Entry 3KKM (X-ray diffraction, 1.70 A resolution); this record covers chain A.

# Chain A
Molecule: GTPase HRas
From: Homo sapiens
Notes: fragment: G domain
Reference sequence: P01112 (RASH_HUMAN); numbering as in UniProt (aligned over 1-166)
Sequence (172 residues; each row starts with the number of its first residue; numbers below 1 keep their minus sign (Gly-5 is residue -5)):
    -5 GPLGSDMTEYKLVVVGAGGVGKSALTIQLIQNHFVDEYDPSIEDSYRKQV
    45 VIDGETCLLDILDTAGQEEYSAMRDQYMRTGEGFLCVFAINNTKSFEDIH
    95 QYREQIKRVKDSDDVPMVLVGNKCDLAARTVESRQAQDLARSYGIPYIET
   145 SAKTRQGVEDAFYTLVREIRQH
Not modelled in the structure: -5 to 0, 61-71
Sequence notes: expression tag (-5 to 0); engineered mutation Ser35 (Thr in P01112)
Bound ions: Mg2+: Ser17 (together with GMP-PNP)
Ligand contacts: GMP-PNP (GNP; phosphoaminophosphonic acid-guanylate ester): Ala11, Gly12, Gly13, Val14, Gly15, Lys16, Ser17, Ala18, Phe28, Val29, Asp30, Glu31, Tyr32, Thr58, Ala59, Gly60, Asn116, Lys117, Asp119, Leu120, Ser145, Ala146, Lys147
Swiss-Prot annotation at these positions:
  - region: His166 (Hypervariable region)
  - motif: Tyr32 to Pro34, Ile36 to Tyr40 (Effector region)
  - binding site (GTP): Gly13 to Ala18, Ala59, Gly60, Asn116 to Asp119, Ser145 to Lys147
  - modified residue: Met1 (N-acetylmethionine), Thr2 (N-acetylthreonine), Cys118 (S-nitrosocysteine)
  - natural variant: Gly12 (G12A: In CSTLO; G12C: In CSTLO; G12D: In CSTLO; G12E: In CSTLO; G12S: In CSTLO and CMEMS; G12V: In CSTLO, bladder carcinoma and CMEMS), Gly13 (G13C: In CSTLO; G13D: In CSTLO; G13R: In SFM), Gln22 (Q22K: In CMEMS), Glu37 (E37EE: In CSTLO), Thr58 (T58I: In CSTLO), Gln61 (Q61K: In NMTC2; Q61L: In melanoma), Glu63 (E63K: In CMEMS), Ser89 (S89C: Found in a patient with severe fetal hydrops and pleural effusion; uncertain significance), Lys117 (K117R: In CSTLO), Ala146 (A146T: In CSTLO; A146V: In CSTLO)
  - mutagenesis: Ser17 (S17N: Dominant negative. Prevents PLCE1 EGF-induced recruitment to plasma membrane. No effect on subcellular location of isoform 2), Asn26 (N26G: Loss of interaction with PLCE1; when associated with V-12), Val29 (V29A: No effect on interaction with PLCE1; when associated with V-12), Tyr32 (Y32F: Loss of interaction and recruitment to plasma membrane of PLCE1; when associated with V-12), Pro34 (P34G: No effect on interaction with PLCE1; when associated with V-12), Glu37 (E37G: No effect on interaction with PLCE1; when associated with V-12), Asp38 (D38N: No effect on interaction with PLCE1; when associated with V-12), Ser39 (S39C: No effect on interaction with PLCE1; when associated with V-12), Ala59 (A59T: Loss of GTPase activity and creation of an autophosphorylation site), Gln61 (Q61I: Moderately increased transformation of cultured cell lines; Q61R: Promotes interaction with SHOC2 and PP1C; Q61V: Strongly increased transformation of cultured cell lines), Ala83 (A83T: GTP-binding activity reduced by factor of 30), Cys118 (C118S: Abolishes S-nitrosylation. No stimulation of guanine nucleotide exchange), 3 further mutagenesis entries in UniProt
What the authors report for this chain:
  - conformationally variable residues (loop rearrangement, order/disorder transition): Ser35, Gln61 to Tyr71
  - binding site for GMP-PNP: Val29, Gly60

# In short
Ligands of chain A: GMP-PNP. Curated annotation (UniProt) lists 15 GTP-binding residues and 16 mutagenesis
sites. From the paper: a binding site for GMP-PNP at Val29 and Gly60; conformational variability at Ser35 and
Gln61.
Chain A is GTPase HRas (Homo sapiens); the structure, Crystal structure of H-Ras T35S in complex with GppNHp,
was determined by X-ray diffraction together with 3KKN, 3KKO, 3KKP and 3KKQ from the same study.
